PDB entry 4HI0 | X-ray diffraction, 2.35 A resolution | chains A and C of the 6 polymer chains in the assembly

# Chain A (and C)
Molecule: Urease accessory protein UreF
From: Helicobacter pylori
Notes: chain C of this document is another copy of the same molecule, construct and numbering; everything in this record applies to it too
UniProt: Q09065 (UREF_HELPY); numbering as in UniProt (aligned over 1-254)
Sequence (254 residues; each row starts with the number of its first residue):
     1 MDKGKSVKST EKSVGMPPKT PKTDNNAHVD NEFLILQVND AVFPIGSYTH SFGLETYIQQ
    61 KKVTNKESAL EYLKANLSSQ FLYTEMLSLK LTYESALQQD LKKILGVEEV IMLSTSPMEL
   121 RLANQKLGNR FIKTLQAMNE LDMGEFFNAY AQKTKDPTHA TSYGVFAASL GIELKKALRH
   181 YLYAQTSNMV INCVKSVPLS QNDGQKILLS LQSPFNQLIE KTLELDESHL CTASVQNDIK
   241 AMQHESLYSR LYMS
Disordered / not traced: 1-27
From the paper describing this entry:
  - self-association interface (contacts with another copy of this molecule); pairs are residue here / residue on that copy: R179-E32, Y183-D40 (hydrogen bond)
  - mutagenesis - R179A/Y183D: abolished binding to Urease accessory protein UreG
  - mutagenesis - R179A/Y183D: unchanged binding to Urease accessory protein UreH
  - mutagenesis - R179A/Y183D (less than 10%): decreased catalytic activity on urease

# Interface between chain A and chain C
Contacting residue pairs (60; chain A residue first):
  H28(A) - S213(C)
  V29(A) - Q212(C)
  D30(A) - Q212(C)  hydrogen bond (backbone-side chain)
  D30(A) - N216(C)  hydrogen bond
  E32(A) - R179(C)
  F33(A) - R179(C)
  F33(A) - Q212(C)
  F33(A) - F215(C)  hydrophobic
  F33(A) - N216(C)
  L34(A) - Q212(C)
  L36(A) - H180(C)
  L36(A) - Y183(C)
  Q37(A) - Y183(C)
  Q37(A) - Q205(C)  hydrogen bond
  Q37(A) - L208(C)
  Q37(A) - L209(C)
  Q37(A) - Q212(C)
  D40(A) - A41(C)
  D40(A) - Y183(C)  hydrogen bond
  D40(A) - S187(C)  hydrogen bond
  V42(A) - S187(C)
  V42(A) - I191(C)  hydrophobic
  F43(A) - Q205(C)
  P44(A) - Q201(C)
  P44(A) - Q205(C)
  A137(A) - N202(C)
  A137(A) - K206(C)
  M138(A) - Q205(C)
  N139(A) - K206(C)
  L141(A) - L209(C)
  R179(A) - E32(C)
  R179(A) - F33(C)
  H180(A) - L36(C)
  Y183(A) - Q37(C)
  Y183(A) - D40(C)  hydrogen bond
  S187(A) - D40(C)  hydrogen bond
  S187(A) - V42(C)
  I191(A) - V42(C)  hydrophobic
  Q201(A) - P44(C)
  N202(A) - A137(C)
  Q205(A) - Q37(C)  hydrogen bond
  Q205(A) - F43(C)
  Q205(A) - P44(C)
  Q205(A) - T134(C)
  Q205(A) - M138(C)
  K206(A) - A137(C)
  K206(A) - N139(C)
  L208(A) - Q37(C)
  L209(A) - Q37(C)
  L209(A) - L141(C)
  Q212(A) - V29(C)
  Q212(A) - D30(C)  hydrogen bond (side chain-backbone)
  Q212(A) - F33(C)
  Q212(A) - L34(C)
  Q212(A) - Q37(C)  hydrogen bond
  S213(A) - H28(C)
  F215(A) - F33(C)  hydrophobic
  N216(A) - D30(C)  hydrogen bond
  N216(A) - F33(C)
  I219(A) - F33(C)  hydrophobic
Also at the interface, not in a pair above, chain A (35 interface residues in all): A41, T134, E140
Also at the interface, not in a pair above, chain C (36 interface residues in all): R130, E140, I219

# Summary
35 residues of chain A face 36 of chain C across their interface, with 11 hydrogen bonds. Among the polar
pairs are D30(A)-Q212(C), D30(A)-N216(C) and Q37(A)-Q205(C). The paper reports that R179A/Y183D of chain A
abolish binding to Urease accessory protein UreG; a self-association interface involving R179(A) and Y183(A).
Chain A and chain C are both Urease accessory protein UreF (Helicobacter pylori); the structure, Crystal
Structure of Helicobacter pylori Urease Accessory Protein UreF/H/G complex, was determined by X-ray
diffraction.
